PDB entry 2PUQ | X-ray diffraction, 2.05 A resolution | chains H and T of the 4 polymer chains in the assembly

== Chain H ==
Name: Coagulation factor VII
From: Homo sapiens
Notes: EC 3.4.21.21; fragment: heavy chain
Reference sequence: P08709 (FA7_HUMAN); residues 153-406 here correspond to UniProt positions 213-466 (UniProt number = residue number + 60)
Chain sequence (254 residues; each row starts with the number of its first residue):
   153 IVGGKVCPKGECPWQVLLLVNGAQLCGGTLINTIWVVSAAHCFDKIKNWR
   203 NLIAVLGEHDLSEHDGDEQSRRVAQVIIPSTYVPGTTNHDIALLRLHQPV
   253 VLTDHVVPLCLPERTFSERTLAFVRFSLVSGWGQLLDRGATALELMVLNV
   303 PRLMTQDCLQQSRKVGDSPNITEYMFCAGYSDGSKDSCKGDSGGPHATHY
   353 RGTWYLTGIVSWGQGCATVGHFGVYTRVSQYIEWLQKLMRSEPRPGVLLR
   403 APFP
Cystine bridges: Cys159-Cys164, Cys178-Cys194, Cys310-Cys329, Cys340-Cys368
Metal / ion sites: Ca2+: Glu210, Asp212, Glu215, Glu220
Curated features (UniProtKB/Swiss-Prot):
  - active site (Charge relay system): His193, Asp242, Ser344
  - binding site (substrate): Asp338
  - glycosylation: Asn322 (N-linked (GlcNAc...) asparagine)
Reported in the primary citation:
  - catalytic residues: His193
  - binding site for Trp-tyr-thr-arg chloromethylketone inhibitor: His193, Gly237, Thr238, Asp319, Pro321, Trp364, Gly367
  - specificity-determining residues: Thr239
  - mutagenesis - T239A, T239G, T239I, T239Y (10.8-fold): decreased catalytic activity on S-2288
  - mutagenesis - T239I: unchanged catalytic activity on FX
  - mutagenesis - T239I (1.9 h): decreased stability in response to ATIII
  - mutagenesis - T239A, T239G, T239Y: increased stability in response to ATIII
  - mutagenesis - T239I: increased catalytic activity on tryptophan and tyrosine in P2
  - mutagenesis - T239Y (2.5-fold): increased catalytic activity on P2 glycine

== Chain T ==
Name: Tissue factor
From: Homo sapiens
Reference sequence: P13726 (TF_HUMAN); residues 6-209 here correspond to UniProt positions 38-241 (UniProt number = residue number + 32)
Chain sequence (204 residues; each row starts with the number of its first residue):
     6 TVAAYNLTWKSTNFKTILEWEPKPVNQVYTVQISTKSGDWKSKCFYTTDT
    56 ECDLTDEIVKDVKQTYLARVFSYPAGNVESTGSAGEPLYENSPEFTPYLE
   106 TNLGQPTIQSFEQVGTKVNVTVEDERTLVRRNNTFLSLRDVFGKDLIYTL
   156 YYWKSSSSGKKTAKTNTNEFLIDVDKGENYCFSVQAVIPSRTVNRKSTDS
   206 PVEC
Unresolved in the structure: 158-165, 180-185
Cystine bridges: Cys49-Cys57, Cys186-Cys209
Curated features (UniProtKB/Swiss-Prot):
  - motif (WKS motif): Trp14 to Ser16, Trp45 to Ser47, Trp158 to Ser160
  - glycosylation (N-linked (GlcNAc...) asparagine): Asn124, Asn137

== Interface between chain H and chain T ==
Contacting residue pairs (31; chain H residue first):
  Phe275(H) - Gln37(T)
  Phe275(H) - Asp44(T)
  Phe275(H) - Trp45(T)  hydrogen bond (backbone-backbone)
  Phe275(H) - Arg74(T)
  Val276(H) - Asp44(T)
  Arg277(H) - Ser39(T)  hydrogen bond
  Arg277(H) - Thr40(T)  hydrogen bond (side chain-backbone)
  Arg277(H) - Lys41(T)
  Arg277(H) - Ser42(T)
  Arg277(H) - Gly43(T)  hydrogen bond (side chain-backbone)
  Arg277(H) - Asp44(T)  hydrogen bond (backbone-side chain)
  Arg277(H) - Trp45(T)
  Phe278(H) - Ser42(T)
  Met306(H) - Arg74(T)
  Met306(H) - Phe76(T)  hydrophobic
  Met306(H) - Glu91(T)
  Met306(H) - Pro92(T)
  Met306(H) - Tyr94(T)  hydrophobic
  Thr307(H) - Ala89(T)
  Thr307(H) - Glu91(T)  hydrogen bond (backbone-side chain)
  Gln308(H) - Pro92(T)
  Gln308(H) - Leu93(T)
  Gln308(H) - Tyr94(T)
  Asp309(H) - Arg74(T)  salt bridge
  Asp309(H) - Tyr94(T)  hydrogen bond
  Asp309(H) - Asn96(T)  hydrogen bond
  Glu325(H) - Ser88(T)
  Glu325(H) - Ala89(T)
  Glu325(H) - Gly90(T)
  Arg379(H) - Ala89(T)
  Arg379(H) - Glu91(T)  salt bridge
Also at the interface, not in a pair above, chain T (19 interface residues in all): Thr86

== Summary ==
10 residues of chain H face 19 of chain T across their interface, with 8 hydrogen bonds and 2 salt bridges.
Polar contacts include Asp309(H)-Arg74(T), Arg379(H)-Glu91(T) and Arg277(H)-Ser39(T). From the paper: the
catalytic residue His193(H); T239A, T239G and T239I of chain H, among others, reduce catalytic activity on
S-2288.
Chain H is Coagulation factor VII and chain T is Tissue factor, both from Homo sapiens; the structure, Crystal
structure of active site inhibited coagulation factor VIIA in complex with soluble tissue factor, was
determined by X-ray diffraction.
